PDB entry 7XKF | electron microscopy, 2.40 A resolution | chains A and R of the 5 polymer chains in the assembly

Chain A:
Molecule: Guanine nucleotide-binding protein G(s) subunit alpha isoforms short
From: Homo sapiens
UniProt: P63092 (GNAS2_HUMAN); numbering as in UniProt (aligned over 1-394)
Chain sequence (394 residues; each row starts with the number of its first residue):
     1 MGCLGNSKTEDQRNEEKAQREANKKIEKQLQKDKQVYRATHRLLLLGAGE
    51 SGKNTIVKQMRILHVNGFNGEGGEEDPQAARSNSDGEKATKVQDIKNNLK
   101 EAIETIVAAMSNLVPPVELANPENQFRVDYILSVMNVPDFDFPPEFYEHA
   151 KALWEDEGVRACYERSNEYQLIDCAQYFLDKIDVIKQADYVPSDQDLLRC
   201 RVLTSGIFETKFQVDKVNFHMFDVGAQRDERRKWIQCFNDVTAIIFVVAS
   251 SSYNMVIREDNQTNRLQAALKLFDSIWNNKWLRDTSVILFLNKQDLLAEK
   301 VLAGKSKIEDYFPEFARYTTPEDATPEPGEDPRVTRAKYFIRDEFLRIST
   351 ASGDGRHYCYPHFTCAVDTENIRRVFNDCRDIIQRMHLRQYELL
Disordered / not traced: 1-9, 59-204, 252-262, 305-306
Sequence notes: engineered mutation Asn54 (Ser in P63092), Ala226 (Gly in P63092), Ala268 (Glu in P63092), Lys271 (Asn in P63092), Asp274 (Lys in P63092), Lys280 (Arg in P63092), Asp284 (Thr in P63092), Thr285 (Ile in P63092)

Chain R:
Molecule: Adhesion G-protein coupled receptor G2
From: Mus musculus
UniProt: Q8CJ12 (AGRG2_MOUSE); residue numbers follow UniProt; this construct covers 614-891
Chain sequence (303 residues; row label = number of the first residue in the row):
   614 PSQMMALTFITYIGCGLSSIFLSVTLVTYIAFEKIRRDYPSKILIQLCAA
   664 LLLLNLIFLLDSWIALYNTRGFCIAVAVFLHYFLLVSFTWMGLEAFHMYL
   714 ALVKVFNTYIRKYILKFCIVGWGIPAVVVSIVLTISPDNYGIGSYGKFPN
   764 GTPDDFCWINSNVVFYITVVGYFCVIFLLNVSMFIVVLVQLCRIKKKKQL
   814 GAQRKTSIQDLRSIAGLTFLLGITWGFAFFAWGPVNVTFMYLFAIFNTLQ
   864 GFFIFIFYCAAKENVRKQWRRYLCCGKLFWFPEKGAILTDTSVKRNDLSI
   914 ISG
Disordered / not traced: 614-615, 757-762, 847, 884-916
Cystine bridges: Cys686-Cys770
Sequence notes: expression tag (892-916)
Ligand contacts: 3-beta-hydroxy-5-androsten-17-one (AND): Leu620, Thr624, Cys628, Leu667, Asn668, Phe671, Asn763, Thr765, Trp838, Phe856, Ala857, Asn860, Thr861
Curated features (UniProtKB/Swiss-Prot):
  - binding site (3beta-hydroxyandrost-5-en-17-one): Asn860
  - glycosylation: Asn849 (N-linked (GlcNAc...) asparagine)
  - mutagenesis: Pro614 (P614A: Impaired structural change induced by deoxycorticosterone), Met617 (M617A: Impaired structural change induced by deoxycorticosterone), Thr624 (T624A: Strongly decreased G protein-coupled receptor activity in response to dehydroepiandrosterone. Impaired structural change induced by deoxycorticosterone), Leu667 (L667A: Impaired structural change induced by deoxycorticosterone), Phe671 (F671A: Strongly decreased G protein-coupled receptor activity in response to dehydroepiandrosterone), Asn763 (N763A: Strongly decreased G protein-coupled receptor activity in response to dehydroepiandrosterone), Thr765 (T765A: Strongly decreased G protein-coupled receptor activity in response to dehydroepiandrosterone), Phe769 (F769A: Impaired structural change induced by deoxycorticosterone), Trp771 (W771A: Impaired G protein-coupled receptor activity), Trp838 (W838A: Strongly decreased G protein-coupled receptor activity in response to dehydroepiandrosterone), Phe842 (F842A: Impaired structural change induced by deoxycorticosterone), Met853 (M853A: Strongly decreased G protein-coupled receptor activity in response to dehydroepiandrosterone. Impaired structural change induced by deoxycorticosterone)

Interface between chain A and chain R:
Contacting residue pairs - 44 pairs, chain A then chain R:
  Gln31(A) - Arg724(R)  hydrogen bond
  Lys34(A) - Tyr722(R)
  Gln35(A) - Tyr722(R)
  Arg38(A) - Tyr722(R)
  His41(A) - Phe719(R)
  Lys216(A) - Asn720(R)  hydrogen bond (backbone-side chain)
  Val217(A) - Phe719(R)  hydrophobic
  Leu346(A) - Gln812(R)
  Thr350(A) - Gln812(R)
  Tyr358(A) - Lys810(R)
  Tyr358(A) - Gln812(R)  hydrogen bond
  Cys359(A) - Gln812(R)
  Phe376(A) - Phe719(R)  hydrophobic
  Arg380(A) - Leu715(R)
  Arg380(A) - Val716(R)  hydrogen bond (side chain-backbone)
  Arg380(A) - Val718(R)
  Arg380(A) - Phe719(R)
  Ile383(A) - Val718(R)  hydrophobic
  Ile383(A) - Phe719(R)  hydrophobic
  Gln384(A) - Leu715(R)  hydrogen bond (side chain-backbone)
  Gln384(A) - Val718(R)
  Arg385(A) - Ile807(R)
  His387(A) - Ala714(R)  hydrogen bond (side chain-backbone)
  His387(A) - Leu715(R)
  Leu388(A) - Leu715(R)  hydrophobic
  Leu388(A) - Ile807(R)  hydrophobic
  Gln390(A) - Asp651(R)
  Gln390(A) - Pro653(R)
  Gln390(A) - Lys875(R)
  Tyr391(A) - Pro653(R)
  Tyr391(A) - Glu707(R)  hydrogen bond
  Tyr391(A) - His710(R)  hydrogen bond
  Tyr391(A) - Met711(R)  hydrogen bond
  Glu392(A) - Gln822(R)
  Glu392(A) - Arg825(R)  salt bridge
  Glu392(A) - Ser826(R)
  Glu392(A) - Lys875(R)
  Leu393(A) - Val800(R)  hydrophobic
  Leu393(A) - Ser826(R)
  Leu393(A) - Ile827(R)  hydrophobic
  Leu394(A) - Leu804(R)  hydrophobic
  Leu394(A) - Ile807(R)  hydrophobic
  Leu394(A) - Lys808(R)
  Leu394(A) - Gln822(R)
Interface residues without a listed pair, chain A (29 interface residues in all): Ala39, Asp343, Arg347, Ser349, Pro361, Cys379
Interface residues without a listed pair, chain R (28 interface residues in all): Gln803, Leu813, Leu830, Leu833

Overview:
The interface between chain A and chain R involves 29 residues on one side and 28 on the other, with 9
hydrogen bonds and 1 salt bridge. Polar contacts include Glu392(A)-Arg825(R), Gln31(A)-Arg724(R) and
Lys216(A)-Asn720(R). Chain R binds 3-beta-hydroxy-5-androsten-17-one.
Chain A is Guanine nucleotide-binding protein G(s) subunit alpha isoforms short (Homo sapiens) and chain R is
Adhesion G-protein coupled receptor G2 (Mus musculus); the structure, Cryo-EM structure of DHEA-ADGRG2-BT-Gs
complex at lower state, was determined by electron microscopy together with 7XKD and 7XKE from the same study.
